PDB entry 6ZYD | electron microscopy, 3.00 A resolution | chains C and A of the 7 polymer chains in the assembly

[Chain C (and A)]
Name: Low conductance mechanosensitive channel YnaI
From: Escherichia coli (strain K12)
Notes: chain A of this document is another copy of the same molecule, construct and numbering; everything in this record applies to it too
UniProtKB: P0AEB5 (YNAI_ECOLI); residues 1-343 here = UniProt positions 1-343
Sequence (419 residues; numbered -67 to 351; the number before each row is that of its first residue; numbers below 1 keep their minus sign (UNK-67 is residue -67); X marks 68 residues of unknown identity (built as UNK)):
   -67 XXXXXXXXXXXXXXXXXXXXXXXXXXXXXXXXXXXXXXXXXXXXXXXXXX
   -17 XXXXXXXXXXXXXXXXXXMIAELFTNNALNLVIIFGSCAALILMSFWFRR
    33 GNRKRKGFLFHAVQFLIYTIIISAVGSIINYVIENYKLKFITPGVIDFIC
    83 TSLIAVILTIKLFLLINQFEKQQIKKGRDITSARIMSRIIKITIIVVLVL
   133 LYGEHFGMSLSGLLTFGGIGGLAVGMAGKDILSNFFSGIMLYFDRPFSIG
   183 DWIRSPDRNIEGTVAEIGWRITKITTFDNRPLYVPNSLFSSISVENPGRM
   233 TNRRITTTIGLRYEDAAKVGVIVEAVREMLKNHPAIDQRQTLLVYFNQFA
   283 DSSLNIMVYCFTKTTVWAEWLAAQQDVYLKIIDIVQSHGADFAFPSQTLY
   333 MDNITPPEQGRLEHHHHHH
Unresolved in the structure: -67, 1-78, 335-351
Differences from the reference sequence: expression tag (344-351)
Reported in the primary citation:
  - mutagenesis - G149A/G152A: unchanged expression
  - mutagenesis - G149A/G152A, G149P: decreased growth
  - mutagenesis - G149P: decreased expression

[Chain C / chain A interface]
Contacting residue pairs (92):
  Ile106(C) with Tyr174(A)
  Arg110(C) with Tyr174(A), hydrogen bond (side chain-backbone)
  Ser114(C) with Tyr174(A), hydrogen bond; Trp201(A)
  Ala115(C) with Tyr174(A)
  Ile121(C) with Phe167(A), hydrophobic
  Met140(C) with Tyr134(A), hydrogen bond
  Ser141(C) with Leu133(A), hydrogen bond (side chain-backbone); Glu136(A)
  Gly144(C) with Leu133(A); Glu136(A)
  Leu145(C) with Leu133(A)
  Thr147(C) with Leu146(A); Gly149(A); Gly150(A)
  Ile151(C) with Gly153(A)
  Ala155(C) with Gly157(A); Leu164(A), hydrophobic
  Val156(C) with Phe168(A)
  Met158(C) with Met158(A), hydrophobic; Lys161(A)
  Ala159(C) with Leu164(A), hydrophobic; Ser165(A); Phe168(A), hydrophobic
  Asp162(C) with Ser169(A)
  Asn166(C) with Ser222(A)
  Arg190(C) with Asp189(A), salt bridge; Ser223(A)
  Asn191(C) with Pro188(A)
  Arg202(C) with Asp176(A), salt bridge
  Ile203(C) with Asp176(A)
  Phe209(C) with Arg236(A); Tyr291(A), hydrogen bond (backbone-side chain); Phe293(A)
  Asp210(C) with Asn234(A); Arg236(A), salt bridge
  Asn211(C) with Met232(A); Thr233(A); Asn234(A); Gln272(A); Phe293(A)
  Arg212(C) with Trp184(A); Arg186(A); Glu227(A), salt bridge; Pro229(A); Met232(A)
  Pro213(C) with Glu227(A); Asn228(A), hydrogen bond (backbone-backbone); Arg231(A)
  Leu214(C) with Val226(A); Glu227(A)
  Tyr215(C) with Pro178(A); Ser225(A); Val226(A), hydrogen bond (backbone-backbone); Arg231(A), hydrogen bond
  Pro217(C) with Ile224(A)
  Glu246(C) with Tyr332(A), hydrogen bond
  Trp299(C) with Leu275(A); Tyr291(A)
  Ala300(C) with Tyr277(A)
  Leu303(C) with Tyr277(A), hydrophobic; Met289(A), hydrophobic
  Ala304(C) with Tyr277(A), hydrophobic
  Gln306(C) with Asn279(A)
  Gln307(C) with Val255(A); Phe278(A)
  Tyr310(C) with Phe278(A), hydrophobic; Asn279(A); Gln280(A)
  Leu311(C) with Phe278(A), hydrophobic
  Ile314(C) with Phe281(A), hydrophobic
  Phe324(C) with Tyr245(A), hydrophobic
  Phe326(C) with Tyr245(A), hydrophobic; Ser284(A); Ser328(A); Thr330(A)
  Pro327(C) with Ser328(A); Gln329(A); Thr330(A), hydrogen bond (backbone-backbone)
  Ser328(C) with Thr330(A), hydrogen bond; Tyr332(A)
  Gln329(C) with Gln329(A), hydrogen bond; Thr330(A), hydrogen bond (backbone-backbone); Leu331(A); Tyr332(A), hydrogen bond (backbone-backbone)
  Thr330(C) with Tyr332(A)
  Leu331(C) with Leu331(A), hydrophobic; Tyr332(A); Met333(A); Asp334(A), hydrogen bond (backbone-backbone)
  Tyr332(C) with Asp334(A)
  Met333(C) with Met333(A), hydrophobic
Other interface residues (no listed pair), chain C (60 interface residues in all): Lys93, Ile117, Met118, Arg120, Ser143, Leu154, Gly160, Ile163, Thr208, Val216, Ile313, Gln318
Other interface residues (no listed pair), chain A (62 interface residues in all): Leu132, Leu154, Met172, Phe175, Ala248, Thr273

[Overview]
The interface between chain C and chain A involves 60 residues on one side and 62 on the other, with 15
hydrogen bonds and 4 salt bridges. Among the polar pairs are Arg190(C)-Asp189(A), Arg202(C)-Asp176(A) and
Asp210(C)-Arg236(A). The paper reports that G149A/G152A and G149P of chain C reduce growth; G149P of chain C
reduces expression.
Chain C and chain A are both Low conductance mechanosensitive channel YnaI (Escherichia coli (strain K12));
the structure, YnaI, was determined by electron microscopy together with 6ZYE and 7A46 from the same study.
